2AYG - chains C and A of the 4 polymer chains in the assembly; structure by X-ray diffraction, 3.10 A resolution.

[Chain C]
Molecule: 18-nt DNA strand
Sequence (18 nucleotides; numbered 1 to 18; the number before each row is that of its first residue):
     1 GCAACCGAAT TCGGTTGC

[Chain A]
Name: Regulatory protein E2
Organism: Human papillomavirus type 6a
Notes: fragment: C terminal domain
UniProtKB: Q84294 (VE2_HPV6A); the construct lacks a stretch of the UniProt sequence, so the offset changes along the chain: 281-304 = UniProt 282-305; 305-366 = UniProt 307-368
Amino-acid sequence (87 residues; each row starts with the number of its first residue):
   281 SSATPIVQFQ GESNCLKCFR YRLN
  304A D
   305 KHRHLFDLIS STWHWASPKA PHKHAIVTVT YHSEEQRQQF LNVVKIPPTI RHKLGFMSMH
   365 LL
Sequence notes: variant Met361 (Leu365 in Q84294)
From the paper describing this entry:
  - binding site for the 18-nt DNA strand: Asn294, Cys295, Cys298, Arg302, Thr353
  - binding site for the 18-nt DNA strand (chain C): Ser293, Lys297, Arg300, Thr316
  - contacts within the chain: Lys297-Tyr301 (hydrogen bond)
  - conformationally variable residues (side-chain flip): Lys297, Tyr301, Arg302
  - specificity-determining residues: Arg302
  - self-association interface (contacts with another copy of this molecule); pairs are residue here / residue on that copy: Lys323-Asp311 (salt bridge) (proposed by the authors, not directly observed)

[Chain C / chain A interface]
Contacting residue pairs - 12 pairs, chain C then chain A:
  DT11(C) with Ser293(A), hydrogen bond to the phosphate
  DC12(C) with Lys297(A), phosphate contact; Arg300(A), salt bridge to the phosphate; Ser315(A), phosphate contact; Thr316(A), hydrogen bond to the phosphate
  DG13(C) with Lys297(A), hydrogen bond to the base; Arg300(A), salt bridge to the phosphate; Tyr301(A), sugar contact
  DG14(C) with Lys297(A), hydrogen bond to the base; Cys298(A), base contact; Tyr301(A), base contact
  DT15(C) with Tyr301(A), base contact
Also at the interface, not in a pair above, chain A (8 interface residues in all): His318
The authors on this interface:
  - residue pairs: Tyr301(A)-DG14(C) (hydrophobic contact)

[Overview]
5 residues of chain C face 8 of chain A across their interface, with 4 hydrogen bonds and 2 salt bridges.
Among the polar pairs are DG13(C)-Lys297(A), DG14(C)-Lys297(A) and DT11(C)-Ser293(A). The paper describes a
hydrophobic contact between Tyr301(A) and DG14(C). From the paper: a binding site for the 18-nt DNA strand at
Asn294(A), Cys295(A) and Cys298(A) among others; a binding site for the 18-nt DNA strand (chain C) at
Ser293(A), Lys297(A) and Arg300(A) among others.
Here chain C is an 18-nt DNA strand and chain A is Regulatory protein E2 (Human papillomavirus type 6a). Entry
2AYG (Crystal structure of HPV6a E2 DNA binding domain bound to an 18 base pair DNA target) was determined by
X-ray diffraction together with 2AYB from the same study.
